2WP2 - chains A and P; structure by X-ray diffraction, 2.37 A resolution.

[Chain A]
Name: Bromodomain testis-specific protein
Organism: Mus musculus
Notes: fragment: bromodomain 1, residues 17-136
UniProt: Q91Y44 (BRDT_MOUSE); numbering as in UniProt (aligned over 17-136)
Chain sequence (120 residues; row label = number of the first residue in the row):
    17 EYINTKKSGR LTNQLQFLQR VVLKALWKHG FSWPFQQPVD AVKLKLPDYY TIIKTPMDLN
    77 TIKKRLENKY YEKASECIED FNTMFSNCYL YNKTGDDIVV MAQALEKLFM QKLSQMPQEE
Not modelled in the structure: 17, 22-26
Swiss-Prot annotation at these positions:
  - site (Histone H4K5ac binding): Asn108, Asp113

[Chain P]
Name: Histone H4
UniProt: P62806 (H4_MOUSE); residues 1-20 here correspond to UniProt positions 2-21 (UniProt number = residue number + 1)
Chain sequence (20 residues; each row starts with the number of its first residue):
     1 SGRGKGGKGL GKGGAKRHRK
Not modelled in the structure: 1-3, 14-20
Modified / non-standard residues: Lys5 (n(6)-acetyllysine; ALY); Lys8 (n(6)-acetyllysine; ALY)
Swiss-Prot annotation at these positions:
  - DNA-binding region: Lys16 to Lys20
  - modified residue: Ser1 (N-acetylserine), Arg3 (Asymmetric dimethylarginine), Lys5 (N6-(2-hydroxyisobutyryl)lysine), Lys8 (N6-(2-hydroxyisobutyryl)lysine), Lys12 (N6-(2-hydroxyisobutyryl)lysine), Lys16 (N6-(2-hydroxyisobutyryl)lysine), Lys20 (N6,N6,N6-trimethyllysine)
  - cross-link (Glycyl lysine isopeptide (Lys-Gly)): Lys12 (interchain with G-Cter in SUMO2), Lys20 (interchain with G-Cter in SUMO2)

[Interface between chain A and chain P]
Pairs across the interface (17):
  Phe47(A) - Leu10(P)  hydrophobic
  Trp49(A) - Lys8(P)
  Pro50(A) - Lys5(P)
  Pro50(A) - Lys8(P)
  Val55(A) - Lys5(P)
  Leu60(A) - Lys8(P)
  Leu62(A) - Gly4(P)
  Leu62(A) - Lys5(P)
  Asn108(A) - Lys5(P)
  Asp113(A) - Gly7(P)
  Asp113(A) - Lys8(P)  hydrogen bond (side chain-backbone)
  Asp113(A) - Gly9(P)
  Asp113(A) - Leu10(P)  hydrogen bond (side chain-backbone)
  Ile114(A) - Lys5(P)
  Ile114(A) - Lys8(P)
  Val116(A) - Leu10(P)  hydrophobic
  Met117(A) - Lys8(P)
Interface residues without a listed pair, chain A (15 interface residues in all): Phe51, Tyr65, Cys104, Asp112
Interface residues without a listed pair, chain P (7 interface residues in all): Gly6

[In short]
15 residues of chain A face 7 of chain P across their interface; the contacts include 2 hydrogen bonds. Polar
contacts include Asp113(A)-Lys8(P) and Asp113(A)-Leu10(P). Curated annotation (UniProt) lists a DNA-binding
region on chain P.
Here chain A is Bromodomain testis-specific protein (Mus musculus) and chain P is Histone H4. Entry 2WP2
(Structure of Brdt bromodomain BD1 bound to a diacetylated histone H4 peptide) was determined by X-ray
diffraction, deposited together with 2WP1.
